6NL7 - chain A; structure by X-ray diffraction, 1.40 A resolution.

== Chain A ==
Molecule: Immunoglobulin G-binding protein G
UniProtKB: P19909 (SPG2_STRSG); residues 2-56 here correspond to UniProt positions 303-357 (UniProt number = residue number + 301)
Sequence (56 residues; numbered 1 to 56; the number before each row is that of its first residue):
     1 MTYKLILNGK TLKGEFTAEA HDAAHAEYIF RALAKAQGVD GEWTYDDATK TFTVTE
Differences from the reference sequence: initiating methionine (1); engineered mutation Phe16 (Thr317 in P19909), Ala18 (Thr319 in P19909), His21 (Val322 in P19909), His25 (Thr326 in P19909), Tyr28 (Lys329 in P19909), Ile29 (Val330 in P19909), Arg31 (Lys332 in P19909), Ala32 (Gln333 in P19909), Leu33 (Tyr334 in P19909), Lys35 (Asn336 in P19909), Ala36 (Asp337 in P19909), Gln37 (Asn338 in P19909)
Bound ions: Zn2+ site 1: His25 (shared with 1 residue of chain C; 1 residue of chain D); Na+ site 1: Glu27 (together with phosphate ion); Zn2+ site 2: Asp46 (together with acetate ion) (shared with 1 residue of chain D); Na+ site 2 near Glu56 (its only coordinating residue here)

== Summary ==
Chain A is Immunoglobulin G-binding protein G; the structure, Crystal structure of B1 immunoglobulin-binding
domain of Streptococcal Protein G (T16F, T18A, V21H, T25H, K28Y, V29I ..., was determined by X-ray diffraction
together with 6NL6, 6NL8, 6NL9, 6NLA and 6NLB from the same study.
